Entry 2GGD (X-ray diffraction, 1.70 A resolution); this record covers chain A.

Chain A:
Protein: 3-phosphoshikimate 1-carboxyvinyltransferase
Organism: Agrobacterium sp
Notes: EC 2.5.1.19
UniProtKB: Q9R4E4 (AROA_AGRSC); residue numbers follow UniProt; this construct covers 1-455
Chain sequence (455 residues; row label = number of the first residue in the row):
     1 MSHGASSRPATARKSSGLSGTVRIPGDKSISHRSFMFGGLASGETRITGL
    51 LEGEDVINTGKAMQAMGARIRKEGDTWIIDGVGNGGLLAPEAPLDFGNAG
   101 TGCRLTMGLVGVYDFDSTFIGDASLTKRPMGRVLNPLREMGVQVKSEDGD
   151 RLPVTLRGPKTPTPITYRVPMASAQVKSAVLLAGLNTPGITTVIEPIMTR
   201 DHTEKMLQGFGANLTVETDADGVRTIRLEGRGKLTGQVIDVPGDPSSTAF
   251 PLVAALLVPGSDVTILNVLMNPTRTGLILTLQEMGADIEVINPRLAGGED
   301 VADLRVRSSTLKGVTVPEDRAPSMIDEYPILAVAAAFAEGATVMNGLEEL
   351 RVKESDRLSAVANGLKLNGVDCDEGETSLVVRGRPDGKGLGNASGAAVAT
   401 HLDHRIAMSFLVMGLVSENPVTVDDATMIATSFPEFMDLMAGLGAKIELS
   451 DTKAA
Unresolved in the structure: 1-5, 451-455
Sequence notes: engineered mutation G100 (Ala in Q9R4E4)
Small-molecule neighbours:
  - glyphosate (GPJ): K28, N98, A99, G100, T101, R104, R128, Q175, D326, K353, E354, R357, H404, R405
  - shikimate-3-phosphate (S3P): K28, S29, R33, T101, R104, R132, A172, S173, A174, Q175, R200, I325, D326, E349, K353
Curated features (UniProtKB/Swiss-Prot):
  - active site: D326 (Proton acceptor)
  - binding site (phosphoenolpyruvate): K28, R128, Q175, R357, R405
  - binding site (3-phosphoshikimate): S29, R33, S173, A174, Q175, D326, K353
What the authors report for this chain:
  - mutagenesis - A100G (IC50 = 160 uM): increased binding to glyphosate
  - mutagenesis - A100G: unchanged catalytic activity on PEP
  - binding site for glyphosate: E354

Summary:
Bound to chain A: shikimate-3-phosphate and glyphosate. UniProt lists active-site residue D326, 5
phosphoenolpyruvate-binding residues and 7 residues binding 3-phosphoshikimate. From the paper: a binding site
for glyphosate at E354; A100G increases binding to glyphosate.
Chain A is 3-phosphoshikimate 1-carboxyvinyltransferase (Agrobacterium sp); the structure, CP4 EPSP synthase
Ala100Gly liganded with S3P and Glyphosate, was determined by X-ray diffraction, deposited together with 2GG4,
2GG6 and 2GGA.
